5C52 - chains A and P of the 5 polymer chains in the assembly; structure by X-ray diffraction, 3.64 A resolution.

Chain A:
Name: DNA polymerase subunit gamma-1
Organism: Homo sapiens
Notes: EC 2.7.7.7
Reference sequence: P54098 (DPOG1_HUMAN); aligned to UniProt positions 25-1229 over residues 35-1239 (the alignment contains insertions or deletions, so no single offset holds)
Amino-acid sequence (1205 residues; row label = number of the first residue in the row):
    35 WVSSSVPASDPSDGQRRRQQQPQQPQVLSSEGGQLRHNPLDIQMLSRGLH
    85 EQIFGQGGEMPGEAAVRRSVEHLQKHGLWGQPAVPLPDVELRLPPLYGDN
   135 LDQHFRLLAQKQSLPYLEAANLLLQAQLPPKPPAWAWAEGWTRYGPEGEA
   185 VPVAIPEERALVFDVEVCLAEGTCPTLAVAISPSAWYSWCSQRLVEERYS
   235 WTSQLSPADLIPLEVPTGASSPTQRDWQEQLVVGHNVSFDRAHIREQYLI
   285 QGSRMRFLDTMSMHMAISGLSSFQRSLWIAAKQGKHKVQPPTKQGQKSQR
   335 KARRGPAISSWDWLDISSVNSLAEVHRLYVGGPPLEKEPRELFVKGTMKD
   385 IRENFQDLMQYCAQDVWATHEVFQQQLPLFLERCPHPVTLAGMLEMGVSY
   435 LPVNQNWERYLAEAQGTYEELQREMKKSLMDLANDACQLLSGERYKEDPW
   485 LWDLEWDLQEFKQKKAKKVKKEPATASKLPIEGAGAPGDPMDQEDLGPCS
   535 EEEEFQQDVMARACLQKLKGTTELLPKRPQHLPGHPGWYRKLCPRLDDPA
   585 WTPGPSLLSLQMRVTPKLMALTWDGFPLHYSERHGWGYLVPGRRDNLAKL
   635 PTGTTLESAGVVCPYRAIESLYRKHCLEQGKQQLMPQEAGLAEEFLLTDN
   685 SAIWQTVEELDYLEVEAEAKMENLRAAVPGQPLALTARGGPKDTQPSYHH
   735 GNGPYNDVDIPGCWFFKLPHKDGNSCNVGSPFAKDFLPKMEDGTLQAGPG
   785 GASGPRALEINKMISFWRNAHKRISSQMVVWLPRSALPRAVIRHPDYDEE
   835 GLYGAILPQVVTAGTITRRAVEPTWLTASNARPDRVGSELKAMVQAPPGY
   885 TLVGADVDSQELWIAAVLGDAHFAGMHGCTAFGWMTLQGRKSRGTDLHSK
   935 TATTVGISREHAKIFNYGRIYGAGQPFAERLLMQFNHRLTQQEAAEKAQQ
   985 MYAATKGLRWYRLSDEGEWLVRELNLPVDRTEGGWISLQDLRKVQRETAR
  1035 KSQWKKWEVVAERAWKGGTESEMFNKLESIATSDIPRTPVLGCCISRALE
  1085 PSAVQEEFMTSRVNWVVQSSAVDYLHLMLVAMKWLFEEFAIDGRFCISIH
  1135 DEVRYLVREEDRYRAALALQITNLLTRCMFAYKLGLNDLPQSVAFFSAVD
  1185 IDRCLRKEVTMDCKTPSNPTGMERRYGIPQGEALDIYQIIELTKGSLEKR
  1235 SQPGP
Not modelled in the structure: 35-77, 250-261, 317-340, 511-529, 624-629, 663-737, 993-1024, 1229-1239
Curated features (UniProtKB/Swiss-Prot):
  - binding site (a 2'-deoxyribonucleoside 5'-triphosphate): Val-901, Arg-953, Asp-1145
  - binding site (Mg(2+)): Val-901, Asp-1145
Ion coordination: Mg2+: Asp-890, Val-891 (together with 1RY)
Residues lining bound ligands: 1RY ([[(2R,5S)-5-(4-azanyl-5-fluoranyl-2-oxidanylidene-pyrimidin-1-yl)-1,3-oxathiolan-2-yl]methoxy-oxidanyl-phosphoryl] phosphono hydrogen phosphate): Arg-853, Asp-890, Val-891, Asp-892, Ser-893, Gln-894, Glu-895, His-932, Arg-943, Lys-947, Tyr-951, Asn-1098, Gln-1102, Ala-1105, Asp-1135

Chain P:
Molecule: 22-nt DNA strand
Sequence (22 nucleotides; row label = number of the first residue in the row):
     3 AAAACGAGGGCCAGTGCCGTAC
Modified residues: DOC (2',3'-dideoxycytidine-5'-monophosphate) at position 24

Interface between chain A and chain P:
Contacting residue pairs (26; chain A residue first):
  Lys-379(A) / DC14(P)  salt bridge to the phosphate
  Gln-564(A) / DG11(P)  phosphate contact
  Arg-579(A) / DG11(P)  hydrogen bond to the phosphate
  Arg-579(A) / DG12(P)  salt bridge to the phosphate
  Glu-616(A) / DC19(P)  phosphate contact
  Val-762(A) / DC19(P)  phosphate contact
  Ser-764(A) / DC20(P)  phosphate contact
  Pro-765(A) / DC19(P)  phosphate contact
  Lys-768(A) / DG21(P)  phosphate contact
  Asp-769(A) / DG21(P)  phosphate contact
  Ser-799(A) / DG21(P)  sugar contact
  Asn-803(A) / DG21(P)  hydrogen bond to the sugar
  Arg-853(A) / DOC_24(P)  base contact
  Leu-860(A) / DA23(P)  sugar contact
  Thr-861(A) / DT22(P)  base contact
  Thr-861(A) / DA23(P)  sugar contact
  Ala-862(A) / DA23(P)  sugar contact
  Ser-863(A) / DT22(P)  phosphate contact
  Ser-863(A) / DA23(P)  sugar contact
  Asn-864(A) / DA23(P)  hydrogen bond to the phosphate
  Asn-864(A) / DOC_24(P)  hydrogen bond to the phosphate
  Arg-866(A) / DT22(P)  salt bridge to the phosphate
  Arg-866(A) / DA23(P)  salt bridge to the phosphate
  Arg-869(A) / DG21(P)  hydrogen bond to the phosphate
  Arg-869(A) / DT22(P)  salt bridge to the phosphate
  His-1134(A) / DOC_24(P)  sugar contact
Interface residues without a listed pair, chain A (25 interface residues in all): Leu-623, Gly-763, Asn-795, Phe-800, Ile-1133

Overview:
Chain A and chain P form an interface of 25 and 9 residues respectively; the contacts include 5 hydrogen bonds
and 5 salt bridges. Polar pairs include Asn-803(A)/DG21(P), Arg-579(A)/DG11(P) and Asn-864(A)/DA23(P). Ligands
of chain A: compound 1RY.
Here chain A is DNA polymerase subunit gamma-1 (Homo sapiens) and chain P is a 22-nt DNA strand. Entry 5C52
(Probing the Structural and Molecular Basis of Nucleotide Selectivity by Human Mitochondrial DNA Polymerase
gamma) was determined by X-ray diffraction (same publication as 5C51 and 5C53).
